3G5S - chain A; structure by X-ray diffraction, 1.05 A resolution.

# Chain A
Protein: Methylenetetrahydrofolate--tRNA-(uracil-5-)-methyltransferase trmFO
From: Thermus thermophilus
Notes: EC 2.1.1.74
Reference sequence: Q5SID2 (TRMFO_THET8); numbering as in UniProt (aligned over 1-443)
Chain sequence (443 residues; each row starts with the number of its first residue):
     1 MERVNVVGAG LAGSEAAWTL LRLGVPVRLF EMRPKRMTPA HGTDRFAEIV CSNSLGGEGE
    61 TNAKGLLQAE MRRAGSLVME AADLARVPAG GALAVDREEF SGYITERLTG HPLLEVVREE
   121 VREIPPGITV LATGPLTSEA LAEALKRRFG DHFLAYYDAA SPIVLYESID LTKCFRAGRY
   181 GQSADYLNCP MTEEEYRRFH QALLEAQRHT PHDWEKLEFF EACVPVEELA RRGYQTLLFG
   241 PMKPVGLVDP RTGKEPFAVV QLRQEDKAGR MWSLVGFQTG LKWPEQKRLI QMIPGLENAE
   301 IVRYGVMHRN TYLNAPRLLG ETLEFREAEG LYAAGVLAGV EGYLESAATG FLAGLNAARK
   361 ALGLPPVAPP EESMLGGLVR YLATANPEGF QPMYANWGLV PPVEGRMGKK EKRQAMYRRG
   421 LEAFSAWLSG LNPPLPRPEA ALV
Unresolved in the structure: 181-185, 213-219, 437-443
Modified residues: Mse1, Mse32, Mse37, Mse71, Mse79, Mse191, Mse242, Mse271, Mse292, Mse307, Mse374, Mse393, Mse407, Mse416 (selenomethionine; parent Met)
Curated features (UniProtKB/Swiss-Prot):
  - binding site (FAD): Gly8 to Gly13
Bound ions: Mg2+: Gln391 (together with glutathione)
Ligand contacts:
  - FAD (flavin-adenine dinucleotide): Val7, Gly8, Ala9, Gly10, Leu11, Ala12, Gly13, Phe30, Glu31, Mse32, Arg33, Thr38, Ala40, His41, Val50, Cys51, Ser52, Glu119, Glu120, Val121, Ala132, Thr133, Gly134, Pro135, Leu136, Thr137, Ser138, Leu141, His212, Ala334, Gly335, Val336, Glu341, Gly342, Tyr343, Ser346
  - glutathione (GSH): Ala155, Tyr157, Asp158, Ala159, Ser161, Cys223, Leu274, Val275, Gly276, Phe277, Gln278, Tyr312, Gly389, Phe390, Gln391
What the authors report for this chain:
  - binding site for glutathione: Tyr157, Asp158, Ala159, Ser161, Cys223, Gln278, Tyr312, Gln391
  - Mg2+ coordination through a water molecule: Ser161, Glu265, Ser273, Gly389
  - mutagenesis - C51A, C223A, K282A, K287A: abolished catalytic activity
  - mutagenesis - R97A, W283A, H308A, N310A, E341A, K409A, K410A: decreased catalytic activity
  - mutagenesis - E341A: decreased binding to flavin-adenine dinucleotide
  - catalytic residues: Cys51, Ser52 (proposed by the authors, not directly observed)

# In short
Chain A binds flavin-adenine dinucleotide and glutathione. Curated annotation (UniProt) lists 6 FAD-binding
residues. From the paper: catalytic residues Cys51 and Ser52; R97A, W283A and H308A, among others, reduce
catalytic activity; 11 substitutions were tested in all.
Chain A is Methylenetetrahydrofolate--tRNA-(uracil-5-)-methyltransferase trmFO (Thermus thermophilus); the
structure, Crystal structure of Thermus thermophilus TrmFO in complex with glutathione, was determined by
X-ray diffraction together with 3G5Q and 3G5R from the same study.
